Entry 5NG2 (X-ray diffraction, 2.80 A resolution); this record covers chains A and B.

# Chain A (and B)
Molecule: Receptor-interacting serine/threonine-protein kinase 2
Organism: Homo sapiens
Notes: EC 2.7.11.1, 2.7.10.2; chain B of this document is another copy of the same molecule, construct and numbering; everything in this record applies to it too
Reference sequence: O43353 (RIPK2_HUMAN); residue numbers follow UniProt; this construct covers 1-300
Amino-acid sequence (304 residues; numbered -3 to 300; the number before each row is that of its first residue; numbers below 1 keep their minus sign (Gly-3 is residue -3)):
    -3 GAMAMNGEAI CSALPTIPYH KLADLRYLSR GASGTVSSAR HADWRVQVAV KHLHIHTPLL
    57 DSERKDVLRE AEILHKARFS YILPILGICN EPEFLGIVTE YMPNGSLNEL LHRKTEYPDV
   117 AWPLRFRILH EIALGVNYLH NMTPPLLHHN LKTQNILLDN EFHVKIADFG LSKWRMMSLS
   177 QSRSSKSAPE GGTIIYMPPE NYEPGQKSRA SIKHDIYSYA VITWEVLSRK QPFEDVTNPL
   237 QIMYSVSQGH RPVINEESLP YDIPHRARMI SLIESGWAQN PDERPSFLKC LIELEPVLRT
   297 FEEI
Disordered / not traced: -3 to 4, 174-187, 201-206, 299-300 (chain B: -3 to 4, 173-187, 201, 299-300)
Sequence notes: expression tag (-3 to 0); engineered mutation Asn146 (Asp in O43353)
Residues lining bound ligands: staurosporine (STU): Leu24, Ser25, Val32, Ala45, Lys47, Leu79, Thr95, Glu96, Tyr97, Met98, Gly101, Ser102, Asn104, Glu105, Gln150, Asn151, Leu153, Ala163, Asp164
From the paper describing this entry:
  - binding site for staurosporine: Leu24, Val32, Leu79, Gln150, Leu153
  - contacts within the chain: Lys47-Glu66 (salt bridge), Gln150-Tyr192 (hydrogen bond)
  - mutagenesis - D146N: abolished catalytic activity
  - self-association interface (contacts with another copy of this molecule): Ile6 to Ala9
  - mutagenesis - R74A, R74D, R74H: decreased catalytic activity
  - mutagenesis - R74A, R74D, R74H: decreased stability
  - post-translational modification sites: Ser174, Ser176, Ser178
  - catalytic residues: Lys47 (by similarity / conservation)
  - post-translational modification sites: Lys209 (citing earlier work)

# Chain A / chain B interface
Contacting residue pairs (55):
  Ile6(A) - Ala9(B)
  Ile6(A) - Leu10(B)  hydrogen bond (backbone-backbone)
  Ile6(A) - Leu64(B)  hydrophobic
  Ile6(A) - Glu68(B)
  Ile6(A) - His71(B)
  Cys7(A) - Cys7(B)  hydrophobic
  Cys7(A) - Ser8(B)
  Cys7(A) - Ala9(B)  hydrophobic
  Cys7(A) - His71(B)
  Cys7(A) - Lys72(B)  hydrogen bond (backbone-side chain)
  Ser8(A) - Cys7(B)
  Ser8(A) - Ser8(B)  hydrogen bond (backbone-backbone)
  Ser8(A) - His71(B)
  Ser8(A) - Lys72(B)
  Ala9(A) - Ile6(B)
  Ala9(A) - Cys7(B)  hydrophobic
  Leu10(A) - Ile6(B)  hydrogen bond (backbone-backbone)
  Asp39(A) - Asn133(B)  hydrogen bond (backbone-side chain)
  Asp39(A) - Asn137(B)
  Trp40(A) - Leu130(B)
  Trp40(A) - Asn133(B)
  Trp40(A) - Tyr134(B)
  Arg41(A) - Leu130(B)
  Arg41(A) - Leu284(B)
  Arg41(A) - Leu287(B)
  Arg41(A) - Ile288(B)
  Arg41(A) - Glu291(B)  salt bridge
  Val42(A) - Leu130(B)  hydrophobic
  Leu64(A) - Ile6(B)  hydrophobic
  Glu68(A) - Ile6(B)
  His71(A) - Cys7(B)
  His71(A) - Ser8(B)
  Lys72(A) - Cys7(B)  hydrogen bond (side chain-backbone)
  Lys72(A) - Ser8(B)
  Arg74(A) - Arg74(B)
  Phe75(A) - Leu82(B)  hydrophobic
  Ser76(A) - Glu96(B)  hydrogen bond
  Leu82(A) - Phe75(B)  hydrophobic
  Glu96(A) - Ser76(B)  hydrogen bond
  Arg123(A) - Glu157(B)  salt bridge
  Leu130(A) - Trp40(B)
  Leu130(A) - Arg41(B)
  Leu130(A) - Val42(B)  hydrophobic
  Asn133(A) - Asp39(B)  hydrogen bond (side chain-backbone)
  Asn133(A) - Trp40(B)
  Tyr134(A) - Trp40(B)
  Asn137(A) - Asp39(B)
  Glu157(A) - Arg123(B)  salt bridge
  Glu157(A) - Glu157(B)
  Glu157(A) - His159(B)  salt bridge
  His159(A) - Glu157(B)  salt bridge
  Leu284(A) - Arg41(B)
  Leu287(A) - Arg41(B)
  Ile288(A) - Arg41(B)
  Glu291(A) - Arg41(B)  salt bridge
Interface residues without a listed pair, chain A (35 interface residues in all): Pro11, Ala38, Ala67, Tyr77, Ile84, Asn156
Interface residues without a listed pair, chain B (34 interface residues in all): Pro11, Ala38, Ala67, Tyr77, Asn156

# In short
Chain A and chain B form an interface of 35 and 34 residues respectively; the contacts include 9 hydrogen
bonds and 6 salt bridges. Polar contacts include Arg41(A)-Glu291(B), Arg123(A)-Glu157(B) and
Glu157(A)-His159(B). Bound to chain A: staurosporine. From the paper: the catalytic residue Lys47(A); R74A,
R74D and R74H of chain A reduce catalytic activity.
Chain A and chain B are both Receptor-interacting serine/threonine-protein kinase 2 (Homo sapiens); the
structure, Structure of RIP2K(D146N) with bound Staurosporine, was determined by X-ray diffraction (same
publication as 5NG3 and 5NG0).
